PDB entry 7FDE | electron microscopy, 3.80 A resolution | chains I and P of the 16 polymer chains in the assembly

# Chain I
Name: V-type proton ATPase subunit E
Source organism: Saccharomyces cerevisiae S288C
UniProt: P22203 (VATE_YEAST); residue numbers follow UniProt; this construct covers 1-233
Chain sequence (233 residues; each row starts with the number of its first residue):
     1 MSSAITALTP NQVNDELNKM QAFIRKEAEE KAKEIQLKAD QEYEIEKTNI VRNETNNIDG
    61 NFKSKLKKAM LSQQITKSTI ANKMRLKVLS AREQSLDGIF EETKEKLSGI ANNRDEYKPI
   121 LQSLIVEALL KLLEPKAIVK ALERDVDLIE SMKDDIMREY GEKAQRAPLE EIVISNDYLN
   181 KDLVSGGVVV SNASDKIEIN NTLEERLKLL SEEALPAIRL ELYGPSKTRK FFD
Not modelled in the structure: 1-6, 233

# Chain P
Name: Oxidation resistance protein 1
Source organism: Saccharomyces cerevisiae S288C
UniProt: Q08952 (OXR1_YEAST); numbering as in UniProt (aligned over 1-273)
Chain sequence (273 residues; each row starts with the number of its first residue):
     1 MFGVKDAIFK IKRSIAGTDS SDSTAYTTAS ESSPQLKDSH NPFRNKTTSE RTIVEEGSLP
    61 PVRLNGYLPS TKNKLLTPEM CDEIRTLMPT RIQLYTEWNL LYSLEQHGSS LHSLYSNVAP
   121 DSKEFRRVGY VLVIKDRKNG IFGAYSNEAF HPNEHRQYTG NGECFLWKLD KVPDVNISEK
   181 EESEQEGKEG KEEGDKEERW RFSGYPYTGV NEFAIYCTSE FLSMGAGDGH YGLLCDDGLL
   241 HGVSNPCQTY GNEVLSKEGK KFSIVALEVW RVG
Not modelled in the structure: 1-62, 172-200, 273
Swiss-Prot annotation at these positions:
  - modified residue: Met-1 (N-acetylmethionine), Ser-178 (Phosphoserine)

# How chain I and chain P interact
Residue-residue contacts (21):
  Glu-30(I) / Arg-156(P)  salt bridge
  Glu-34(I) / Arg-156(P)  salt bridge
  Leu-37(I) / Tyr-158(P)  hydrogen bond (backbone-side chain)
  Leu-37(I) / Glu-212(P)
  Leu-37(I) / Phe-213(P)  hydrophobic
  Asp-40(I) / Phe-213(P)
  Asp-40(I) / Ala-226(P)
  Asp-40(I) / Gly-227(P)  hydrogen bond (side chain-backbone)
  Gln-41(I) / Tyr-158(P)  hydrogen bond
  Gln-41(I) / Tyr-216(P)
  Gln-41(I) / Tyr-231(P)  hydrogen bond (backbone-side chain)
  Tyr-43(I) / Gly-227(P)  hydrogen bond (side chain-backbone)
  Glu-44(I) / Gly-227(P)
  Glu-44(I) / Asp-228(P)
  Glu-44(I) / Gly-229(P)  hydrogen bond (side chain-backbone)
  Glu-44(I) / His-230(P)  hydrogen bond (side chain-backbone)
  Glu-44(I) / Tyr-231(P)
  Ile-45(I) / Phe-221(P)  hydrophobic
  Ile-45(I) / Tyr-231(P)  hydrogen bond (backbone-side chain)
  Lys-47(I) / His-230(P)
  Thr-48(I) / His-230(P)

# In short
The interface between chain I and chain P involves 10 residues on one side and 12 on the other; the contacts
include 8 hydrogen bonds and 2 salt bridges. Polar pairs include Glu-30(I)/Arg-156(P), Glu-34(I)/Arg-156(P)
and Leu-37(I)/Tyr-158(P).
Chain I is V-type proton ATPase subunit E and chain P is Oxidation resistance protein 1, both from
Saccharomyces cerevisiae S288C; the structure, CryoEM Structures of Reconstituted V-ATPase, Oxr1 bound V1, was
determined by electron microscopy.
